Entry 3A5W (X-ray diffraction, 2.20 A resolution); this record covers chains D and E of the 10 polymer chains in the assembly.

# Chain D (and E)
Protein: Probable peroxiredoxin
From: Aeropyrum pernix
Notes: EC 1.11.1.15; chain E of this document is another copy of the same molecule, construct and numbering; everything in this record applies to it too
Reference sequence: Q9Y9L0 (TDXH_AERPE); residue numbers follow UniProt; this construct covers 2-250
Sequence (249 residues; row label = number of the first residue in the row):
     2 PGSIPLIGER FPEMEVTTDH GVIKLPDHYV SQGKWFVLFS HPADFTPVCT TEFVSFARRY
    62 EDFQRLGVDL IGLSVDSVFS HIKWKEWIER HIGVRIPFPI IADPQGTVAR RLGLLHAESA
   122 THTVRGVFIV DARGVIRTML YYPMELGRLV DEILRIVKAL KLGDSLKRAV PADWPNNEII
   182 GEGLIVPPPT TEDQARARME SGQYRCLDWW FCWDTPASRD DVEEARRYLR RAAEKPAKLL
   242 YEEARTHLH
Not modelled in the structure: 246-250 (chain E: 119-120, 246-250)
Swiss-Prot annotation at these positions:
  - active site: Cys50 (Cysteine sulfenic acid (-SOH) intermediate)
  - binding site (substrate): Arg126
  - mutagenesis: Cys50 (C50S: Abolishes enzyme activity), Cys207 (C207S: Reduces enzyme activity), Cys213 (C213S: Abolishes enzyme activity)

# How chain D and chain E interact
Contacting residue pairs (30; chain D residue first):
  Asp45(D) with Phe80(E)
  Phe46(D) with Phe80(E); Lys84(E)
  Thr47(D) with Phe80(E)
  Val76(D) with Pro105(E), hydrophobic
  Asp77(D) with Asp77(E); Ser78(E), hydrogen bond (side chain-backbone); Ser81(E)
  Ser78(D) with Asp77(E), hydrogen bond; His123(E)
  Phe80(D) with Ala44(E), hydrophobic; Asp45(E); Phe46(E); Thr47(E)
  Ser81(D) with Ser81(E), hydrogen bond
  Lys84(D) with Phe46(E)
  Arg91(D) with Arg91(E)
  Pro105(D) with Val76(E), hydrophobic; Gln106(E), hydrogen bond (backbone-backbone); His123(E)
  Gln106(D) with Gln106(E); Gly107(E); Arg111(E); Thr122(E)
  Gly107(D) with Gln106(E)
  Arg111(D) with Gln106(E), hydrogen bond
  Leu116(D) with Gln106(E)
  Ala121(D) with Gln106(E), hydrogen bond (backbone-side chain)
  Thr122(D) with Pro105(E); Gln106(E)
Also at the interface, not in a pair above, chain D (19 interface residues in all): Ala44, Trp88
Also at the interface, not in a pair above, chain E (19 interface residues in all): Leu116, Ala121

# Summary
Chain D and chain E each contribute 19 residues to their interface, with 6 hydrogen bonds. Polar contacts
include Asp77(D)-Ser78(E), Ser81(D)-Ser81(E) and Arg111(D)-Gln106(E). UniProt lists active-site residue
Cys50(D), substrate-binding residue Arg126(D) and 3 mutagenesis sites on chain D.
Both chains are Probable peroxiredoxin (Aeropyrum pernix). Entry 3A5W (Peroxiredoxin (wild type) from
Aeropyrum pernix K1 (reduced form)) was determined by X-ray diffraction together with 3A2V, 3A2W and 3A2X from
the same study.
